PDB entry 6MY4 | X-ray diffraction, 1.69 A resolution | chains H and A of the 4 polymer chains in the assembly

# Chain H (and A)
Molecule: anti-VEGF-A Fab fragment bH1 heavy chain
From: Homo sapiens
Notes: engineered mutation(s): Y33W,D98M,G99M; chain A of this document is another copy of the same molecule, construct and numbering; everything in this record applies to it too
Reference sequence: V9HW68 (V9HW68_HUMAN); residues 103-219 here correspond to UniProt positions 130-246 (UniProt number = residue number + 27)
Chain sequence (236 residues; each row starts with the number of its first residue; a row labelled like 82A-82C holds insertion residues (82A, then the next letters in order)):
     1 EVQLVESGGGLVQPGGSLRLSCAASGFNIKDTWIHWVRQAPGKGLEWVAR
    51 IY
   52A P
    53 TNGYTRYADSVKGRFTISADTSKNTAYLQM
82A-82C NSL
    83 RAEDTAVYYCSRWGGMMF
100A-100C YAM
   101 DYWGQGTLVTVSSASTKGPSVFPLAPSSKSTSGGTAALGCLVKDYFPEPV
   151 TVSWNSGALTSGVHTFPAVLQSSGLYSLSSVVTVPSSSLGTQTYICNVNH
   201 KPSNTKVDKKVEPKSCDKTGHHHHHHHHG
Disordered / not traced: 217-229
Disulfide bonds: Cys-22/Cys-92, Cys-140/Cys-196
Sequence notes: expression tag (220-229)

# Chain H / chain A interface
Pairs across the interface (27):
  Asp-31(H) / Met-98(A)
  Trp-33(H) / Met-98(A)  hydrogen bond (side chain-backbone)
  Trp-33(H) / Phe-100(A)
  Tyr-52(H) / Gly-97(A)  hydrogen bond (side chain-backbone)
  Tyr-52(H) / Met-98(A)
  Tyr-52(H) / Met-99(A)
  Trp-95(H) / Met-98(A)
  Trp-95(H) / Phe-100(A)  hydrophobic
  Gly-96(H) / Met-98(A)
  Gly-97(H) / Tyr-52(A)  hydrogen bond (backbone-side chain)
  Gly-97(H) / Met-98(A)  hydrogen bond (backbone-side chain)
  Met-98(H) / Asp-31(A)
  Met-98(H) / Thr-32(A)
  Met-98(H) / Trp-33(A)  hydrogen bond (backbone-side chain)
  Met-98(H) / Tyr-52(A)
  Met-98(H) / Trp-95(A)
  Met-98(H) / Gly-96(A)
  Met-98(H) / Gly-97(A)
  Met-98(H) / Met-98(A)  hydrogen bond (backbone-side chain)
  Met-98(H) / Met-99(A)
  Met-98(H) / Phe-100(A)  hydrophobic
  Met-99(H) / Tyr-52(A)
  Met-99(H) / Met-98(A)
  Phe-100(H) / Trp-33(A)  hydrophobic
  Phe-100(H) / Phe-100(A)  hydrophobic
  Phe-100(H) / Tyr-100A(A)
  Tyr-100A(H) / Tyr-100A(A)  hydrogen bond
Other interface residues (no listed pair), chain H (12 interface residues in all): Thr-32, Arg-50

# Summary
The interface between chain H and chain A involves 12 residues on one side and 11 on the other; the contacts
include 7 hydrogen bonds. Polar pairs include Trp-33(H)/Met-98(A), Tyr-52(H)/Gly-97(A) and
Gly-97(H)/Met-98(A).
Chain H and chain A are both anti-VEGF-A Fab fragment bH1 heavy chain (Homo sapiens); the structure, Crystal
structure of the dimeric bH1-Fab variant [HC-Y33W,HC-D98M,HC-G99M,LC-S30bR], was determined by X-ray
diffraction, deposited together with 6MXR, 6MXS and 6MY5.
